7VF0 - chains A and D; structure by X-ray diffraction, 2.40 A resolution.

[Chain A (and D)]
Name: chalcone synthase
Organism: Cyclosorus parasiticus
Notes: chain D of this document is another copy of the same molecule, construct and numbering; everything in this record applies to it too
Sequence (404 residues; row label = number of the first residue in the row):
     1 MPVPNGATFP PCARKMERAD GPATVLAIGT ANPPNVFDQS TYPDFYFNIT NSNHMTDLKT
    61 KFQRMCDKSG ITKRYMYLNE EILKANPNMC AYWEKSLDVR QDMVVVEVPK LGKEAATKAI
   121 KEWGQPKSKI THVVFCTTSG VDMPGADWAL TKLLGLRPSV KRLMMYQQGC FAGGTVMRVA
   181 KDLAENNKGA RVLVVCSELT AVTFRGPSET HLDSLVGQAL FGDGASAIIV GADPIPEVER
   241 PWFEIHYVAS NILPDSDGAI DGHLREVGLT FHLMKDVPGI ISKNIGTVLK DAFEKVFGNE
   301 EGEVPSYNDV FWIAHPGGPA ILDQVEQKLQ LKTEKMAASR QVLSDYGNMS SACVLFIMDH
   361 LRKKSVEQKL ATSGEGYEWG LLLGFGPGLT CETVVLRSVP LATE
Unresolved in the structure: 1-6, 299-303, 403-404 (chain D: 1-6, 300-303, 403-404)
Residues lining bound ligands: naringenin (NAR): T138, S139, G169, C170, E198, L199, T200, V202, T203, F221, G222, D223, I260, D261, G262, L269, T270, F271, N348, M349, S350, P387
From the paper describing this entry:
  - binding site for coenzyme A: R64, M65, K68, L212, V216, L220, P278, P319, I321
  - conformationally variable residues (side-chain flip): R64, K68
  - catalytic residues: C170, H315, N348
  - binding site for naringenin: S139, M143, E198, T203, F221, D223, I260, L269, F271, S350, P387
  - binding site for naringenin: T200 (proposed by the authors, not directly observed)
  - mutagenesis - T138S, S139G, L199T, L199T/T203F, T200I, V202I, T203F, I260L: decreased catalytic activity

[Interface between chain A and chain D]
Pairs across the interface - 144 pairs, chain A then chain D:
  A7(A) - V399(D)
  A7(A) - P400(D)
  T8(A) - P241(D)
  T8(A) - E244(D)
  T8(A) - P400(D)
  F9(A) - T372(D)
  F9(A) - E378(D)
  F9(A) - R397(D)
  F9(A) - S398(D)
  F9(A) - V399(D)
  F9(A) - P400(D)
  P10(A) - R397(D)  hydrogen bond (backbone-side chain)
  C12(A) - H246(D)
  R14(A) - A19(D)
  R14(A) - D20(D)  hydrogen bond (side chain-backbone)
  R14(A) - G21(D)  hydrogen bond (side chain-backbone)
  R14(A) - E185(D)  salt bridge
  K15(A) - H246(D)
  K15(A) - V296(D)  hydrogen bond (side chain-backbone)
  M16(A) - K181(D)
  M16(A) - H246(D)
  M16(A) - Y247(D)  hydrophobic
  M16(A) - V248(D)  hydrogen bond (side chain-backbone)
  R18(A) - R18(D)
  R18(A) - A19(D)  hydrogen bond (side chain-backbone)
  R18(A) - D20(D)  salt bridge
  A19(A) - R14(D)
  A19(A) - R18(D)  hydrogen bond (backbone-side chain)
  D20(A) - R14(D)
  D20(A) - R18(D)  salt bridge
  G21(A) - R14(D)  hydrogen bond (backbone-side chain)
  K95(A) - E266(D)
  S96(A) - E266(D)  hydrogen bond (backbone-side chain)
  L97(A) - L97(D)  hydrophobic
  L97(A) - E266(D)  hydrogen bond (backbone-side chain)
  D98(A) - R265(D)  salt bridge
  D98(A) - E266(D)  hydrogen bond (backbone-side chain)
  Q101(A) - L264(D)  hydrogen bond (side chain-backbone)
  Q101(A) - R265(D)
  D102(A) - R265(D)  salt bridge
  T138(A) - M143(D)
  V141(A) - Q167(D)
  V141(A) - L264(D)  hydrophobic
  D142(A) - G262(D)
  D142(A) - H263(D)  salt bridge
  M143(A) - T138(D)
  M143(A) - Q167(D)
  M143(A) - Q168(D)
  M143(A) - G169(D)
  M143(A) - D261(D)
  M143(A) - G262(D)  hydrogen bond (backbone-backbone)
  M143(A) - P387(D)  hydrophobic
  P144(A) - I260(D)
  P144(A) - D261(D)
  P144(A) - P387(D)
  P144(A) - G388(D)
  W148(A) - I252(D)
  W148(A) - D257(D)
  W148(A) - G388(D)  hydrogen bond (side chain-backbone)
  K152(A) - D257(D)  salt bridge
  P158(A) - N251(D)
  P158(A) - I252(D)  hydrogen bond (backbone-backbone)
  S159(A) - S250(D)
  S159(A) - N251(D)
  V160(A) - S250(D)
  K161(A) - R178(D)
  K161(A) - V248(D)
  R162(A) - R178(D)  hydrogen bond (backbone-side chain)
  R162(A) - I252(D)
  R162(A) - T390(D)  hydrogen bond
  L163(A) - V179(D)  hydrophobic
  M164(A) - Q168(D)  hydrogen bond (backbone-side chain)
  M165(A) - L163(D)  hydrophobic
  Y166(A) - Y166(D)
  Y166(A) - Q167(D)
  Q167(A) - V141(D)
  Q167(A) - M143(D)
  Q168(A) - M143(D)
  Q168(A) - M164(D)  hydrogen bond (side chain-backbone)
  G169(A) - M143(D)
  R178(A) - K161(D)
  R178(A) - R162(D)  hydrogen bond (side chain-backbone)
  V179(A) - L163(D)  hydrophobic
  K181(A) - M16(D)
  D182(A) - D182(D)
  D182(A) - L183(D)
  D182(A) - N186(D)  hydrogen bond
  D182(A) - N187(D)  hydrogen bond
  L183(A) - D182(D)
  E185(A) - R14(D)  salt bridge
  E185(A) - R18(D)
  E185(A) - N186(D)  hydrogen bond
  N186(A) - D182(D)  hydrogen bond
  N186(A) - E185(D)  hydrogen bond
  N187(A) - D182(D)  hydrogen bond
  E244(A) - T8(D)  hydrogen bond
  H246(A) - C12(D)
  H246(A) - K15(D)
  H246(A) - M16(D)
  Y247(A) - M16(D)  hydrophobic
  V248(A) - M16(D)
  V248(A) - K161(D)
  S250(A) - S159(D)
  S250(A) - V160(D)
  S250(A) - K161(D)
  N251(A) - P158(D)
  I252(A) - W148(D)
  I252(A) - K152(D)
  I252(A) - P158(D)  hydrogen bond (backbone-backbone)
  I252(A) - R162(D)
  D257(A) - W148(D)
  I260(A) - P144(D)
  D261(A) - M143(D)
  D261(A) - P144(D)
  G262(A) - D142(D)
  G262(A) - M143(D)  hydrogen bond (backbone-backbone)
  H263(A) - D142(D)  salt bridge
  L264(A) - Q101(D)  hydrogen bond (backbone-side chain)
  L264(A) - V141(D)  hydrophobic
  L264(A) - L264(D)  hydrophobic
  R265(A) - D98(D)  salt bridge
  R265(A) - Q101(D)
  R265(A) - D102(D)  salt bridge
  E266(A) - K95(D)
  E266(A) - S96(D)  hydrogen bond (side chain-backbone)
  E266(A) - L97(D)  hydrogen bond (side chain-backbone)
  E266(A) - D98(D)  hydrogen bond (side chain-backbone)
  E266(A) - E266(D)
  V296(A) - K15(D)  hydrogen bond (backbone-side chain)
  E378(A) - F9(D)
  W379(A) - K15(D)
  P387(A) - P144(D)
  G388(A) - P144(D)
  G388(A) - W148(D)  hydrogen bond (backbone-side chain)
  T390(A) - R162(D)  hydrogen bond
  R397(A) - F9(D)
  R397(A) - P10(D)  hydrogen bond (side chain-backbone)
  R397(A) - C12(D)  hydrogen bond
  S398(A) - F9(D)
  V399(A) - A7(D)
  V399(A) - F9(D)
  P400(A) - A7(D)
  P400(A) - T8(D)
  P400(A) - F9(D)
Interface residues without a listed pair, chain A (78 interface residues in all): P11, T151, F171, T175, P241, A249, L269, T372
Interface residues without a listed pair, chain D (76 interface residues in all): P11, T151, M165, T175, A249, L269

[Summary]
Chain A and chain D form an interface of 78 and 76 residues respectively; the contacts include 38 hydrogen
bonds and 11 salt bridges. Among the polar pairs are R14(A)-E185(D), R18(A)-D20(D) and D98(A)-R265(D). The
paper reports catalytic residues C170(A), H315(A) and N348(A); T138S, S139G and L199T of chain A, among
others, reduce catalytic activity; 8 substitutions were tested in all.
Chain A and chain D are both chalcone synthase (Cyclosorus parasiticus); the structure, Crystal structure of
Cyclosorus parasiticus chalcone synthase 1 (CpCHS1) complex with naringenin and CoA, was determined by X-ray
diffraction, deposited together with 7VEY and 7VEZ.
